Entry 7AQW (electron microscopy, 3.17 A resolution); this record covers chains L and m of the 13 polymer chains in the assembly.

# Chain L
Name: NADH-ubiquinone oxidoreductase chain 5
Source organism: Arabidopsis thaliana
Notes: EC 7.1.1.2
Reference sequence: B5TM94 (B5TM94_ARATH); numbering as in UniProt (aligned over 1-669)
Chain sequence (669 residues; row label = number of the first residue in the row):
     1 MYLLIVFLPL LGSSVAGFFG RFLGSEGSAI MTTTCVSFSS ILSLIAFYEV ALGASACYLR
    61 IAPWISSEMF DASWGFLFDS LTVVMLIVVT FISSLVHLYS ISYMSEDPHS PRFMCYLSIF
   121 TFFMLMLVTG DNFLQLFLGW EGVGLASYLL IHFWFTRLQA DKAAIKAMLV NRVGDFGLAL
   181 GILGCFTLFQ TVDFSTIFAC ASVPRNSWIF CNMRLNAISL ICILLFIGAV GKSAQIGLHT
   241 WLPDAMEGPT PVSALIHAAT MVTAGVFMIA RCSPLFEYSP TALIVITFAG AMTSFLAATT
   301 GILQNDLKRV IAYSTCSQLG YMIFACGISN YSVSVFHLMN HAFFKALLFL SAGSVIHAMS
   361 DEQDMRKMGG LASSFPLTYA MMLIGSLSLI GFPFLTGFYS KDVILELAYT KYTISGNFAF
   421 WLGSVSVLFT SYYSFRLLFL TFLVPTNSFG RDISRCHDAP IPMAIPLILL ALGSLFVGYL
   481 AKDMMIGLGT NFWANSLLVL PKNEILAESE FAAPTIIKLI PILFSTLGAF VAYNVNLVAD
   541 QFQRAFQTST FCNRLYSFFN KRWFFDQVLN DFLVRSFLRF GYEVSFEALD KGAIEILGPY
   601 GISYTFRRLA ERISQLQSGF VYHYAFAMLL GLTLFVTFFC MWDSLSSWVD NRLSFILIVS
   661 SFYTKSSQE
Disordered / not traced: 590-669
Differences from the reference sequence: conflict Phe91 (Ser in B5TM94)
Small-molecule neighbours: phosphatidylcholine (PC7; (7S)-4-hydroxy-N,N,N-trimethyl-9-oxo-7-[(palmitoyloxy)methyl]-3,5,8-trioxa-4-phosphahexacosan-1-aminium 4-oxide): Leu10, Ser13, Ser14, Gly17, Phe18, His109, Arg112, Cys115, Tyr116, Ile119, Phe122, Phe123, Leu145, Leu149

# Chain m
Name: B15 -- 1 beta subcomplex subunit 4
Source organism: Arabidopsis thaliana
Reference sequence: A0A178VZI4 (A0A178VZI4_ARATH); residue numbers follow UniProt; this construct covers 1-71
Chain sequence (71 residues; row label = number of the first residue in the row):
     1 MGGGMETNKN KFIEDWGSAR ENLEHNFRWT RRNFALIGIF GIALPIIVYK GIVKDFHMQD
    61 EDAGRPHRKF L
Disordered / not traced: 1

# Chain L / chain m interface
Pairs across the interface (24):
  Ile209(L) - Asp55(m)
  Ile209(L) - Met58(m)  hydrophobic
  Ile209(L) - Asp62(m)
  Cys211(L) - Asp55(m)
  Asn212(L) - Gly51(m)
  Asn212(L) - Lys54(m)
  Asn212(L) - Asp55(m)
  Asn212(L) - Met58(m)
  Arg214(L) - Glu61(m)  salt bridge
  Arg214(L) - Asp62(m)  salt bridge
  Phe580(L) - Phe40(m)  hydrophobic
  Tyr582(L) - Arg20(m)
  Tyr582(L) - Leu23(m)
  Glu583(L) - Arg32(m)  salt bridge
  Glu583(L) - Leu36(m)
  Val584(L) - Leu36(m)
  Val584(L) - Phe40(m)  hydrophobic
  Phe586(L) - Leu23(m)  hydrophobic
  Glu587(L) - Phe27(m)
  Glu587(L) - Asn33(m)  hydrogen bond
  Ala588(L) - Phe27(m)  hydrophobic
  Ala588(L) - Asn33(m)
  Ala588(L) - Ile37(m)
  Leu589(L) - Ile37(m)  hydrophobic
Other interface residues (no listed pair), chain L (13 interface residues in all): Arg579
Other interface residues (no listed pair), chain m (17 interface residues in all): Asn26, Gly41, Gln59

# Overview
The interface between chain L and chain m involves 13 residues on one side and 17 on the other, with 1
hydrogen bond and 3 salt bridges. Polar pairs include Arg214(L)-Glu61(m), Arg214(L)-Asp62(m) and
Glu583(L)-Arg32(m). Chain L binds phosphatidylcholine.
Chain L is NADH-ubiquinone oxidoreductase chain 5 and chain m is B15 -- 1 beta subcomplex subunit 4, both from
Arabidopsis thaliana; the structure, Cryo-EM structure of Arabidopsis thaliana Complex-I (membrane tip), was
determined by electron microscopy, deposited together with 7AQQ, 7AQR, 7AR7, 7AR8, 7AR9, 7ARB, 7ARC and 7ARD.
